6FIX - chains B and C of the 6 polymer chains in the assembly; structure by X-ray diffraction, 3.80 A resolution.

# Chain B
Protein: XRE family transcriptional regulator
Organism: Pseudomonas putida
Reference sequence: A0A179R2V1 (A0A179R2V1_PSEPU); numbering as in UniProt (aligned over 2-99)
Sequence (105 residues; row label = number of the first residue in the row; numbers below 1 keep their minus sign (Met-5 is residue -5)):
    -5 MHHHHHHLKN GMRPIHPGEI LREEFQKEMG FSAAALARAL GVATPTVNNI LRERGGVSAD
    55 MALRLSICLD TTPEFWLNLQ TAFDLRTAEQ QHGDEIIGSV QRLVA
Disordered / not traced: -5 to 0
Construct notes: initiating methionine (-5); expression tag (-4 to 1)
What the authors report for this chain:
  - binding site for the 31-nt DNA strand (chain C): Pro39, Asn42, Arg46

# Chain C
Molecule: 31-nt DNA strand
Sequence (31 nucleotides; numbered 1 to 31; the number before each row is that of its first residue):
     1 AAATTAACGA ATAACGTTAA GCATTCAGCT C
Disordered / not traced: 31

# Chain B / chain C interface
Residue-residue contacts - 10 pairs, chain B then chain C:
  Val36(B) with DA23(C), sugar contact; DT24(C), phosphate contact
  Ala37(B) with DT24(C), hydrogen bond to the phosphate
  Pro39(B) with DT24(C), base contact; DT25(C), base contact
  Thr40(B) with DA23(C), sugar contact
  Gly50(B) with DC22(C), hydrogen bond to the phosphate
  Val51(B) with DC22(C), phosphate contact
  Ser52(B) with DC22(C), hydrogen bond to the phosphate; DA23(C), hydrogen bond to the phosphate
Also at the interface, not in a pair above, chain B (8 interface residues in all): Gly49

# Overview
The interface between chain B and chain C involves 8 residues on one side and 4 on the other; the contacts
include 4 hydrogen bonds. Among the polar pairs are Ala37(B)-DT24(C), Gly50(B)-DC22(C) and Ser52(B)-DC22(C).
From the paper: a binding site for the 31-nt DNA strand (chain C) at Pro39(B), Asn42(B) and Arg46(B).
Here chain B is XRE family transcriptional regulator (Pseudomonas putida) and chain C is a 31-nt DNA strand.
Entry 6FIX (antitoxin GraA in complex with its operator) was determined by X-ray diffraction (same publication
as 6F8H and 6F8S).
